PDB entry 4ZPH | X-ray diffraction, 2.80 A resolution | chains A and B

[Chain A]
Molecule: Aryl hydrocarbon receptor nuclear translocator
Source organism: Mus musculus
UniProtKB: P53762 (ARNT_MOUSE); residues 82-464 here = UniProt positions 82-464
Sequence (384 residues; row label = number of the first residue in the row):
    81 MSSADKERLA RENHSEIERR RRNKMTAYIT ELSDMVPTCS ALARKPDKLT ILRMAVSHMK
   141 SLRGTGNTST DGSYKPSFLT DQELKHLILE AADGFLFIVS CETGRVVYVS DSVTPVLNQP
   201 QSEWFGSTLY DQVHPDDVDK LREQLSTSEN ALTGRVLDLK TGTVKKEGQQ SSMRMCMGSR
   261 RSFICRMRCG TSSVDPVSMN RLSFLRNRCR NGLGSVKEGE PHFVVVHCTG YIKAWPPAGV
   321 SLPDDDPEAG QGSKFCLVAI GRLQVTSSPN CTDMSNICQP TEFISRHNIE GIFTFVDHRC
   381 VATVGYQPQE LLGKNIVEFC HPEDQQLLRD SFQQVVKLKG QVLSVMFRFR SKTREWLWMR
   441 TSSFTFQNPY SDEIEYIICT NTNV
Unresolved in the structure: 81-97, 143-159, 228-258, 270-300, 315-334, 346-359
Construct notes: initiating methionine (81)
Curated features (UniProtKB/Swiss-Prot):
  - region: Leu167 to Ala171 (Mediates the transcription activity and dimerization of the AHR:ARNT complex)
  - mutagenesis: His94 (H94A: Reduces DNA binding), Glu98 (E98A: Reduces DNA binding), Arg102 (R102E: Reduces DNA binding. Decreases transcription factor activity), Leu112 (L112D: Interferes with transcription factor activity; L112E: Impairs heterodimer formation with EPAS1. Impairs heterodimer formation with HIF1A ...), Leu132 (L132E: Impairs heterodimer formation with EPAS1. Impairs heterodimer formation with HIF1A. Significantly destabilizes ARNT?s heterodimeric interactions with both NPAS1 and NPAS3 ...), Val136 (V136D: Impairs heterodimer formation with EPAS1. Impairs heterodimer formation with HIF1A. Significantly destabilizes ARNT?s heterodimeric interactions with both NPAS1 and NPAS3 ...), Met139 (M139D: Interferes with transcription factor activity), Leu164 (L164D: Does not affect transcription factor activity), Leu167 (L167E: Highly reduces transcription activity. Impairs interaction with AHR. Impairs heterodimer formation with EPAS1. Impairs heterodimer formation with HIF1A ...), Ile168 (I168D: Highly reduces transcription activity. Impairs interaction with AHR. Impairs heterodimer formation with EPAS1. Impairs heterodimer formation with HIF1A ...), Ala171 (A171D: Reduces transcription activity. Markedly reduces interaction with AHR. Impairs heterodimer formation with EPAS1. Markedly decreases heterodimer formation with HIF1A ...), Ile264 (I264D: Impairs heterodimer formation with EPAS1. Markedly decreases heterodimer formation with HIF1A. Significantly destabilizes ARNT?s heterodimeric interactions with both NPAS1 and NPAS3 ...), 6 further mutagenesis entries in UniProt

[Chain B]
Molecule: Endothelial PAS domain-containing protein 1
Source organism: Mus musculus
UniProtKB: P97481 (EPAS1_MOUSE); numbering as in UniProt (aligned over 3-361)
Sequence (360 residues; each row starts with the number of its first residue):
     2 MADKEKKRSS SELRKEKSRD AARCRRSKET EVFYELAHEL PLPHSVSSHL DKASIMRLAI
    62 SFLRTHKLLS SVCSENESEA EADQQMDNLY LKALEGFIAV VTQDGDMIFL SENISKFMGL
   122 TQVELTGHSI FDFTHPCDHE EIRENLTLKN GSGFGKKSKD VSTERDFFMR MKCTVTNRGR
   182 TVNLKSATWK VLHCTGQVRV YNNCPPHSSL CGSKEPLLSC LIIMCEPIQH PSHMDIPLDS
   242 KTFLSRHSMD MKFTYCDDRI LELIGYHPEE LLGRSAYEFY HALDSENMTK SHQNLCTKGQ
   302 VVSGQYRMLA KHGGYVWLET QGTVIYNPRN LQPQCIMCVN YVLSEIEKND VVFSMDQTES
Unresolved in the structure: 2-25, 76-86, 150-162, 177-179, 202-218
Construct notes: initiating methionine (2)
Curated features (UniProtKB/Swiss-Prot):
  - region: Arg26 to Lys53 (DNA-binding), Arg171 to Val192 (Required for heterodimer formation with ARNT)
  - mutagenesis: Ala23 (A23D: Decreases HRE DNA binding), Arg27 (R27A: Decreases HRE DNA binding), Phe169 (F169D: Decreases heterodimer formation with ARNT), Arg171 (R171A: Markedly decreases heterodimer formation with ARNT. Impairs heterodimer formation with ARNT; when associated with D-192), Asn184 (N184D: Decreases HRE DNA binding; when associated with D-186), Lys186 (K186D: Decreases HRE DNA binding; when associated with D-184), Val192 (V192D: Markedly decreases heterodimer formation with ARNT. Impairs heterodimer formation with ARNT; when associated with A-171), His194 (H194A: Decreases heterodimer formation with ARNT)
Small-molecule neighbours: proflavin (PRL): Gln306, Trp318, Leu344, Ser345, Glu348

[Interface between chain A and chain B]
Contacting residue pairs (126; chain A residue first):
  Met105(A) - Phe34(B)  hydrophobic
  Met105(A) - Met57(B)  hydrophobic
  Tyr108(A) - Met57(B)  hydrophobic
  Tyr108(A) - Arg58(B)
  Tyr108(A) - Ile61(B)  hydrophobic
  Glu111(A) - Ile61(B)
  Glu111(A) - Arg65(B)  salt bridge
  Leu112(A) - Met57(B)  hydrophobic
  Leu112(A) - Ala60(B)  hydrophobic
  Leu112(A) - Ile61(B)  hydrophobic
  Leu112(A) - Leu64(B)  hydrophobic
  Met115(A) - Lys68(B)
  Lys128(A) - Arg26(B)
  Leu129(A) - Lys29(B)
  Leu129(A) - Glu30(B)
  Leu132(A) - Phe34(B)  hydrophobic
  Arg133(A) - Val33(B)
  Arg133(A) - Glu36(B)  salt bridge
  Val136(A) - Leu37(B)  hydrophobic
  Met139(A) - Leu41(B)  hydrophobic
  Met139(A) - Phe63(B)  hydrophobic
  Met139(A) - Leu64(B)  hydrophobic
  Thr160(A) - Pro42(B)
  Thr160(A) - Asp88(B)
  Asp161(A) - Asp88(B)
  Glu163(A) - Leu70(B)
  Leu164(A) - Asp88(B)
  Leu164(A) - Tyr91(B)  hydrophobic
  Lys165(A) - Tyr91(B)
  Leu167(A) - Ile99(B)  hydrophobic
  Leu167(A) - Phe110(B)  hydrophobic
  Leu167(A) - Ile223(B)  hydrophobic
  Ile168(A) - Tyr91(B)  hydrophobic
  Ile168(A) - Leu95(B)  hydrophobic
  Glu170(A) - Gln198(B)
  Glu170(A) - Arg200(B)  salt bridge
  Glu170(A) - Ile223(B)
  Ala171(A) - Thr196(B)
  Ala171(A) - Gly197(B)
  Ala171(A) - Ile223(B)
  Ala171(A) - Ile224(B)
  Ala172(A) - Met225(B)  hydrophobic
  Leu176(A) - Leu90(B)  hydrophobic
  Leu176(A) - Tyr91(B)
  Ser190(A) - Tyr91(B)  hydrogen bond
  Asp216(A) - Lys242(B)  hydrogen bond (backbone-side chain)
  Asp216(A) - Glu346(B)
  Asp217(A) - Lys242(B)
  Asp217(A) - Leu344(B)
  Val218(A) - Lys242(B)
  Asp219(A) - Lys242(B)
  Lys220(A) - Asp240(B)
  Lys220(A) - Lys242(B)
  Lys220(A) - Val343(B)
  Glu223(A) - Asp240(B)
  Glu223(A) - Ser241(B)  hydrogen bond (side chain-backbone)
  Gln224(A) - Asp240(B)  hydrogen bond
  Arg260(A) - Lys93(B)  hydrogen bond (side chain-backbone)
  Arg260(A) - Ala94(B)
  Arg260(A) - Leu95(B)  hydrogen bond (side chain-backbone)
  Arg260(A) - Glu96(B)  salt bridge
  Arg260(A) - Asp236(B)
  Arg260(A) - Ile237(B)
  Arg260(A) - Pro238(B)
  Arg261(A) - Glu96(B)
  Arg261(A) - Pro238(B)
  Ser262(A) - Glu96(B)
  Ser262(A) - Ile237(B)
  Ile264(A) - Glu320(B)
  Ile264(A) - Tyr342(B)  hydrophobic
  Ile264(A) - Leu344(B)  hydrophobic
  Arg266(A) - Leu344(B)  hydrogen bond (side chain-backbone)
  Val305(A) - Gln306(B)
  His307(A) - Glu320(B)  salt bridge
  Thr309(A) - Ala94(B)
  Thr309(A) - Leu95(B)
  Thr309(A) - Glu96(B)  hydrogen bond
  Gly310(A) - Ala94(B)  hydrogen bond (backbone-backbone)
  Gly310(A) - Glu96(B)
  Tyr311(A) - Asn89(B)
  Tyr311(A) - Leu90(B)
  Tyr311(A) - Lys93(B)
  Tyr311(A) - Ala94(B)
  Val338(A) - Leu90(B)  hydrophobic
  Val338(A) - Ala94(B)
  Ala339(A) - Ala94(B)  hydrophobic
  Ile340(A) - Tyr91(B)
  Ile340(A) - Ala94(B)  hydrophobic
  Ile340(A) - Leu95(B)  hydrophobic
  Arg342(A) - Met225(B)
  Arg342(A) - Glu227(B)  salt bridge
  Gln344(A) - Gln306(B)
  Val345(A) - Gln306(B)
  Arg366(A) - Tyr278(B)
  Arg366(A) - Glu279(B)
  Arg366(A) - Tyr281(B)  hydrogen bond (side chain-backbone)
  Arg366(A) - His282(B)
  Arg366(A) - Ala283(B)
  Arg366(A) - Ser286(B)  hydrogen bond
  Phe373(A) - Met356(B)
  Thr374(A) - Ser355(B)
  Thr374(A) - Met356(B)
  Phe375(A) - His282(B)
  Phe375(A) - Ala283(B)  hydrophobic
  Phe375(A) - Phe354(B)
  Val376(A) - Phe354(B)  hydrogen bond (backbone-backbone)
  His378(A) - Lys349(B)  hydrogen bond
  His378(A) - Val352(B)
  Pro388(A) - Val353(B)
  Leu392(A) - Phe354(B)
  Leu392(A) - Ser355(B)
  Gly393(A) - Met356(B)
  Phe446(A) - Tyr278(B)  hydrophobic
  Phe446(A) - Ser286(B)
  Phe446(A) - Glu287(B)
  Phe446(A) - Thr290(B)
  Asn448(A) - Asp251(B)  hydrogen bond (side chain-backbone)
  Asn448(A) - His293(B)
  Pro449(A) - Tyr278(B)
  Pro449(A) - Thr290(B)
  Pro449(A) - His293(B)
  Pro449(A) - Gln294(B)
  Tyr450(A) - Met250(B)  hydrophobic
  Glu455(A) - Ser276(B)  hydrogen bond
  Glu455(A) - Tyr278(B)
  Tyr456(A) - Ser286(B)  hydrogen bond
Other interface residues (no listed pair), chain A (71 interface residues in all): Leu142, Gln162, His166, Ile178, Phe263, Lys313, Ile364, Ile372, Asp377, Gln389
Other interface residues (no listed pair), chain B (78 interface residues in all): Ala54, His67, Val73, Cys74, Val101, Lys117, Leu284, Cys297, Leu310, Ser345, Thr359

[Overview]
71 residues of chain A face 78 of chain B across their interface; the contacts include 16 hydrogen bonds and 6
salt bridges. Polar pairs include Glu111(A)-Arg65(B), Arg133(A)-Glu36(B) and Glu170(A)-Arg200(B). Ligands of
chain B: proflavin.
Here chain A is Aryl hydrocarbon receptor nuclear translocator and chain B is Endothelial PAS
domain-containing protein 1, both from Mus musculus. Entry 4ZPH (Crystal Structure of the Heterodimeric
HIF-2a:ARNT Complex with Proflavine) was determined by X-ray diffraction (same publication as 4ZP4, 4ZPK, 4ZPR
and 4ZQD).
